8D6W - chains A and O of the 35 polymer chains in the assembly; structure by electron microscopy, 3.00 A resolution.

[Chain A (and O)]
Name: Proteasome subunit alpha
Source organism: Mycobacterium tuberculosis
Notes: EC 3.4.25.1; chain O of this document is another copy of the same molecule, construct and numbering; everything in this record applies to it too
Reference sequence: A5U4D5 (PSA_MYCTA); residue numbers follow UniProt; this construct covers 1-248
Chain sequence (248 residues; row label = number of the first residue in the row):
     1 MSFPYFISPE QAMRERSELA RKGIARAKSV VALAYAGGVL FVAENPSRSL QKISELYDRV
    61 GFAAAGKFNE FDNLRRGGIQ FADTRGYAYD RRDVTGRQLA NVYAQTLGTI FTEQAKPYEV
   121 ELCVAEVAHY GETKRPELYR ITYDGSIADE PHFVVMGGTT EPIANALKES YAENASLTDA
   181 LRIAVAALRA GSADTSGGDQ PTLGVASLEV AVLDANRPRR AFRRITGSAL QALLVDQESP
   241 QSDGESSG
Unresolved in the structure: 1-7, 191-202, 235-248
From the paper describing this entry:
  - mutagenesis - E119A: abolished catalytic activity on Pup-FabD
  - mutagenesis - D144A, S146A: decreased catalytic activity on Pup-FabD

[Interface between chain A and chain O]
Contacting residue pairs (22):
  Glu15(A) - Ser8(O)  hydrogen bond
  Glu15(A) - Pro9(O)
  Glu15(A) - Glu10(O)  hydrogen bond (side chain-backbone)
  Leu19(A) - Glu10(O)
  Ser47(A) - Asp149(O)  hydrogen bond
  Ser49(A) - Arg97(O)
  Ser49(A) - Tyr139(O)
  Ser49(A) - Asp149(O)  hydrogen bond
  Leu50(A) - Ile147(O)
  Lys67(A) - Asp144(O)  hydrogen bond (side chain-backbone)
  Lys67(A) - Gly145(O)
  Lys67(A) - Ser146(O)
  Phe68(A) - Asn101(O)
  Phe68(A) - Ile147(O)  hydrophobic
  Asn69(A) - Gln105(O)  hydrogen bond (backbone-side chain)
  Asn69(A) - Gly145(O)
  Asp72(A) - Gln105(O)
  Asn73(A) - Gln105(O)
  Ala115(A) - Thr112(O)
  Ala115(A) - Glu113(O)
  Lys116(A) - Met13(O)
  Lys116(A) - Thr112(O)
Interface residues without a listed pair, chain A (15 interface residues in all): Arg48, Arg76, Gln114
Interface residues without a listed pair, chain O (17 interface residues in all): Ala104, Gly108

[Summary]
15 residues of chain A and 17 residues of chain O are in contact; the contacts include 6 hydrogen bonds. Polar
contacts include Glu15(A)-Ser8(O), Glu15(A)-Glu10(O) and Ser47(A)-Asp149(O). From the paper: D144A and S146A
of chain A reduce catalytic activity on Pup-FabD; E119A of chain A abolishes catalytic activity on Pup-FabD.
Chain A and chain O are both Proteasome subunit alpha (Mycobacterium tuberculosis); the structure, Structure
of the Mycobacterium tuberculosis 20S proteasome bound to the C-terminal GQYL motif of the ADP-bound ..., was
determined by electron microscopy together with 8D6V, 8D6X and 8D6Y from the same study.
